PDB entry 6XP5 | electron microscopy, 4.20 A resolution (low resolution: residue-level contacts below are approximate; hydrogen-bond / salt-bridge calls are withheld) | chains Q and K of the 15 polymer chains in the assembly

# Chain Q
Name: Mediator of RNA polymerase II transcription subunit 17
Organism: Chaetomium thermophilum (strain DSM 1495 / CBS 144.50 / IMI 039719)
UniProt: G0S1R5 (G0S1R5_CHATD); the construct has insertions or renumbered stretches relative to UniProt, so the offset changes along the chain: -7 to 66 = UniProt 1-74; 75-536 = UniProt 75-536; 565-632 = UniProt 567-634
Chain sequence (634 residues; row label = number of the first residue in the row; note: 36 numbers in that range are skipped by the numbering (no residue carries them; nothing is unmodelled there); a row labelled like 536A-536Z holds insertion residues (536A, then the next letters in order); numbers below 1 keep their minus sign (Met-7 is residue -7)):
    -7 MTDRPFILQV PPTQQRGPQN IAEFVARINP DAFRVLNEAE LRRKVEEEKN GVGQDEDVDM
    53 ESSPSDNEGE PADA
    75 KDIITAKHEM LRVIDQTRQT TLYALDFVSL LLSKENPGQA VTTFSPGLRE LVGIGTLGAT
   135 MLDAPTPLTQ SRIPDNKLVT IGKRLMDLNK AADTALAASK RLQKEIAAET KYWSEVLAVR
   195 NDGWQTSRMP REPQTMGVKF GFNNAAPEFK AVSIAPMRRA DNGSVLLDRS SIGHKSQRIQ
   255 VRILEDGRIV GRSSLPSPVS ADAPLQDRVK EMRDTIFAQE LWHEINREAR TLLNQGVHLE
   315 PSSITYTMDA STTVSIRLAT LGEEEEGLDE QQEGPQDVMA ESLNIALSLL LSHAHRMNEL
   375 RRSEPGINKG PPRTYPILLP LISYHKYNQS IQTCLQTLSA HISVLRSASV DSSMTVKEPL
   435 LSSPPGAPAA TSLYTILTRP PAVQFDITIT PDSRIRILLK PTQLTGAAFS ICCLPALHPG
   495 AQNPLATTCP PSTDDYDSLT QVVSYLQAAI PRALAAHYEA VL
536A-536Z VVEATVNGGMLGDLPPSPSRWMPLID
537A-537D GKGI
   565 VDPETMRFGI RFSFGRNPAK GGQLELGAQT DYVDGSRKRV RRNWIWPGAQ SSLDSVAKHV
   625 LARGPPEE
Disordered / not traced: -7 to 24, 110-153, 335-348, 359-365, 382-384, 431-444, 480-483, 536A-536Z, 537A-537D, 623-632

# Chain K
Name: Mediator of RNA polymerase II transcription subunit 11
Organism: Chaetomium thermophilum (strain DSM 1495 / CBS 144.50 / IMI 039719)
UniProt: G0SH09 (G0SH09_CHATD); residue numbers follow UniProt; this construct covers 1-238
Chain sequence (238 residues; numbered 1 to 238; the number before each row is that of its first residue):
     1 MAQPSQSSVP ESDAGSFPVD IHKPFTPAER IQQLGEIDND IASLLQHLSA ALKALATPPG
    61 KRIFQEQDSE SNSPSASDTS NPNDTPPSSC GIDPVTAFKT AQNDFFRTID RIDKHLTRQI
   121 YALEEAGIIT LKSGTGSGAG TVGAGATEEQ AQQLPQPQMI PGQPQAAGIT ADASVAPVPK
   181 ARLEPDGMGR YGKLDVGRLN MASSIVEREM EGELWRKARE HLGRMTSQAS GREDRMEE
Disordered / not traced: 1-17, 59-92, 159-238

# Interface between chain Q and chain K
Residue-residue contacts - 21 pairs, chain Q then chain K:
  Asp161(Q) - Ala56(K)
  Asn163(Q) - Ala56(K)
  Ala165(Q) - Leu52(K)
  Ala166(Q) - Leu52(K)
  Leu170(Q) - Gln46(K)
  Leu170(Q) - Ser49(K)
  Ser173(Q) - Leu45(K)
  Ser173(Q) - Gln46(K)
  Gln177(Q) - Ala42(K)
  Ile180(Q) - Asp38(K)
  Thr184(Q) - Gly35(K)
  Leu191(Q) - Ala28(K)
  Gln199(Q) - Gly138(K)
  Gln199(Q) - Ala139(K)
  Gly215(Q) - Val142(K)
  Phe216(Q) - Val142(K)
  Glu355(Q) - Leu154(K)
  Ser366(Q) - Glu149(K)
  His369(Q) - Gly143(K)
  His369(Q) - Thr147(K)
  Arg370(Q) - Gln150(K)
Other interface residues (no listed pair), chain Q (25 interface residues in all): Ala169, Ala172, Ala181, Ser201, Phe214, Arg287, Val352, Asn358
Other interface residues (no listed pair), chain K (23 interface residues in all): Lys53, Gly136, Gly140, Gly145, Ala146, Gln156

# In short
Chain Q and chain K form an interface of 25 and 23 residues respectively.
Chain Q is Mediator of RNA polymerase II transcription subunit 17 and chain K is Mediator of RNA polymerase II
transcription subunit 11, both from Chaetomium thermophilum (strain DSM 1495 / CBS 144.50 / IMI 039719); the
structure, Head-Middle module of Mediator, was determined by electron microscopy (same publication as 7JMN).
